PDB entry 8J5P | electron microscopy, 3.10 A resolution | chains L and Z of the 36 polymer chains in the assembly

== Chain L ==
Name: Reaction center protein L chain
Organism: Roseiflexus castenholzii DSM 13941
UniProtKB: A7NQE8 (A7NQE8_ROSCS); numbering as in UniProt (aligned over 1-315)
Sequence (315 residues; numbered 1 to 315; the number before each row is that of its first residue):
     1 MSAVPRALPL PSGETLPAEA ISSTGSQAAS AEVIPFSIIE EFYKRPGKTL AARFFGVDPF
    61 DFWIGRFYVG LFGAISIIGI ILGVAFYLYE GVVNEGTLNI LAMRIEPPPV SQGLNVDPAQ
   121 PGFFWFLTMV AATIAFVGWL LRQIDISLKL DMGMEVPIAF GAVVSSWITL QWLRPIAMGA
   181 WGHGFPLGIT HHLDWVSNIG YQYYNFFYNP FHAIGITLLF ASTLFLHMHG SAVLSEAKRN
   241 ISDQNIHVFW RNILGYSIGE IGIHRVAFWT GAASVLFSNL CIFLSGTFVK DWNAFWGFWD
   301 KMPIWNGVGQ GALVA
Not modelled in the structure: 1-5, 19-28
Bound ions: Fe ion: H229 (shared with 3 residues of chain M)
Residues lining bound ligands:
  - bacteriochlorophyll a (BCL), molecule 1: V84, Y87, F136, W167, L170, F185, I189, T190, H192, L193, V196
  - bacteriochlorophyll a (BCL), molecule 2: F136, F160, V163, S166, W167, L170, W195, V196, S197, I199, G200, Y201, F206, F207, H212, G215, I216, L219, S278, N279, C281, I282
  - bacteriochlorophyll a (BCL), molecule 3: V196, Y201, F207, F220
  - bacteriopheophytin b (BPB), molecule 1: I80, G83, V84, Y87, T128, A132, A135, F136, W139, Q143, V156, A159, F160, V163, W167, L187, G188, I189, H192, G271, V275
  - bacteriopheophytin b (BPB), molecule 2: A213, I216, T217, F220, A221, L224
  - bacteriopheophytin b (BPB), molecule 3: F220, T223, L224, H227, M228, W250, I253, L254
  - Menaquinone 11 (MQE; 2-methyl-3-[(2E,6E,10E,14E,18E,22E,26E,30E,34E,38E)-3,7,11,15,19,23,27,31,35,39,43-undecamethyltetratetraconta-2,6,10,1 4,18,22,26,30,34,38,42-undecaen-1-yl]naphthalene-1,4-dione), molecule 1: I64, F67, V69, G73, I77, I81, V84, L88, W139, R142
  - Menaquinone 11 (MQE), molecule 2: L218, F225, M228, H229, A232, I246, H247, W250, Y256, S257, I258, G259, E260, I263, V266, W269, T270, A273, F277

== Chain Z ==
Name: Subunit Z
Organism: Roseiflexus castenholzii DSM 13941
Sequence (63 residues; numbered 1 to 63; the number before each row is that of its first residue):
     1 MDFLILLQAE PSPWPVWSGY ALCFVPLAAV ILGFIIAARF TDKQATSAYL RLDPAKANEP
    61 EQG
Not modelled in the structure: 1-11, 59-63

== Interface between chain L and chain Z ==
Pairs across the interface - 25 pairs, chain L then chain Z:
  L8(L) - L50(Z)  hydrophobic
  P9(L) - A48(Z)
  P9(L) - Y49(Z)
  P9(L) - L50(Z)  hydrogen bond (backbone-backbone)
  L10(L) - Y49(Z)
  L10(L) - L50(Z)  hydrophobic
  P11(L) - Y49(Z)  hydrophobic
  P11(L) - L50(Z)
  S12(L) - Q44(Z)
  S30(L) - R51(Z)
  S30(L) - L52(Z)
  A31(L) - L50(Z)  hydrophobic
  E32(L) - Y49(Z)
  E32(L) - R51(Z)  hydrogen bond (backbone-backbone)
  E32(L) - D53(Z)
  V33(L) - Y49(Z)
  V33(L) - L50(Z)  hydrophobic
  I34(L) - A48(Z)
  I34(L) - Y49(Z)
  I34(L) - R51(Z)
  F36(L) - T46(Z)
  F36(L) - R51(Z)
  I39(L) - P54(Z)  hydrophobic
  F42(L) - P54(Z)
  R66(L) - D42(Z)  salt bridge
Interface residues without a listed pair, chain L (18 interface residues in all): G13, P35, Y43, L101
Interface residues without a listed pair, chain Z (12 interface residues in all): F24, A55

== Overview ==
18 residues of chain L face 12 of chain Z across their interface; the contacts include 2 hydrogen bonds and 1
salt bridge. Polar contacts include R66(L)-D42(Z), P9(L)-L50(Z) and E32(L)-R51(Z).
Chain L is Reaction center protein L chain and chain Z is Subunit Z, both from Roseiflexus castenholzii DSM
13941; the structure, Cryo-EM structure of native RC-LH complex from Roseiflexus castenholzii at 2,000lux, was
determined by electron microscopy together with 8HJU, 8HJV and 8J5O from the same study.
